Entry 4EJD (X-ray diffraction, 1.10 A resolution); this record covers chains A and C of the 3 polymer chains in the assembly.

== Chain A ==
Protein: Protease
From: Human immunodeficiency virus 1
Notes: EC 3.4.23.16
UniProtKB: P12499 (POL_HV1Z2); residues 1-99 here correspond to UniProt positions 490-588 (UniProt number = residue number + 489)
Sequence (99 residues; numbered 1 to 99; the number before each row is that of its first residue):
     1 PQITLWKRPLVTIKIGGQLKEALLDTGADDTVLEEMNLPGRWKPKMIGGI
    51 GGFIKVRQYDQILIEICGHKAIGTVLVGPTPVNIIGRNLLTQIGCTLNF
Construct notes: conflict Lys-7 (Gln496 in P12499), Arg-41 (Lys530 in P12499)
Residues lining bound ligands: 1H-indole-6-carboxylic acid (1F1): Trp-42, Pro-44, Lys-45, Met-46, Lys-55, Val-56, Arg-57
Curated features (UniProtKB/Swiss-Prot):
  - region (Dimerization of protease): Pro-1 to Leu-5, Gly-49 to Lys-55, Asn-88 to Phe-99
  - active site: Asp-25 (For protease activity)
  - site: Phe-99 (Cleavage)
From the paper describing this entry:
  - binding site for 1H-indole-6-carboxylic acid: Trp-42, Pro-44, Lys-55, Val-56, Arg-57
  - conformationally variable residues (order/disorder transition, side-chain flip): Met-46, Lys-55, Arg-57

== Chain C ==
Protein: pepstatin
Sequence (6 residues; each row starts with the number of its first residue):
     1 XVVXAX
Modified residues: IVA (isovaleric acid) at position 1; STA (statine) at position 4; STA (statine) at position 6

== Chain A / chain C interface ==
Contacting residue pairs - 20 pairs, chain A then chain C:
  Arg-8(A) / STA_6(C)
  Asp-25(A) / STA_4(C)
  Gly-27(A) / Val-2(C)
  Gly-27(A) / Val-3(C)
  Gly-27(A) / STA_4(C)  hydrogen bond (backbone-backbone)
  Ala-28(A) / Val-2(C)
  Asp-29(A) / IVA_1(C)
  Asp-29(A) / Val-2(C)  hydrogen bond (backbone-backbone)
  Asp-30(A) / IVA_1(C)
  Val-32(A) / Val-3(C)  hydrophobic
  Lys-45(A) / IVA_1(C)
  Ile-47(A) / IVA_1(C)
  Gly-48(A) / IVA_1(C)  hydrogen bond (backbone-backbone)
  Gly-48(A) / Val-2(C)
  Gly-48(A) / Val-3(C)  hydrogen bond (backbone-backbone)
  Gly-49(A) / Val-3(C)
  Gly-49(A) / STA_4(C)
  Ile-50(A) / STA_4(C)
  Ile-50(A) / Ala-5(C)  hydrophobic
  Ile-84(A) / Val-3(C)  hydrophobic
Interface residues without a listed pair, chain A (16 interface residues in all): Met-46, Pro-81, Val-82

== Overview ==
16 residues of chain A face 6 of chain C across their interface, with 4 hydrogen bonds. The backbones
hydrogen-bond at Gly-27(A)/STA_4(C), Asp-29(A)/Val-2(C) and Gly-48(A)/IVA_1(C). Chain A binds
1H-indole-6-carboxylic acid. The paper reports a binding site for 1H-indole-6-carboxylic acid at Trp-42(A),
Pro-44(A) and Lys-55(A) among others; conformational variability at Met-46(A), Lys-55(A) and Arg-57(A).
Chain A is Protease (Human immunodeficiency virus 1) and chain C is pepstatin; the structure, HIV Protease
(PR) dimer in closed form with pepstatin in active site and fragment 1F1 in ..., was determined by X-ray
diffraction together with 4EJ8, 4EJK and 4EJL from the same study.
